Entry 8F8Y (X-ray diffraction, 3.06 A resolution); this record covers chains A and E.

# Chain A
Protein: Lysine-specific demethylase PHF2
From: Homo sapiens
Notes: EC 1.14.11.-
Reference sequence: O75151 (PHF2_HUMAN); residue numbers follow UniProt; this construct covers 1-451
Sequence (455 residues; each row starts with the number of its first residue; numbers below 1 keep their minus sign (Gly-3 is residue -3)):
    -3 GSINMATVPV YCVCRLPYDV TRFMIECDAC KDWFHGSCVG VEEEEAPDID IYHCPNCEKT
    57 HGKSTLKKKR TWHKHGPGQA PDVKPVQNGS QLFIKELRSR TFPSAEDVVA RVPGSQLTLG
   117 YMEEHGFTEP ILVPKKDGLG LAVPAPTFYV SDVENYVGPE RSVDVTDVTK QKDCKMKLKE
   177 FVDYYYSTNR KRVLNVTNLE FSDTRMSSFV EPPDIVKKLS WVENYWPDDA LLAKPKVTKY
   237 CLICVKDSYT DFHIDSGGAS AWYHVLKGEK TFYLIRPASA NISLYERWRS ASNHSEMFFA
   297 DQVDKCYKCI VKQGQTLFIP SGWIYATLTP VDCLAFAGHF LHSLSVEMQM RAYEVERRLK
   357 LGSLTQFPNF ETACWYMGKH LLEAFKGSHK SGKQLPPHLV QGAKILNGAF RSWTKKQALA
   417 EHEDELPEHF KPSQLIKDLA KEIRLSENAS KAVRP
Disordered / not traced: -3 to -1, 66-85, 445-451
Sequence notes: expression tag (-3 to 0)
Ion coordination: Zn2+ site 1: Cys8, Cys10, His31, Cys34; Zn2+ site 2: Cys23, Cys26, Cys50, Cys53
Curated features (UniProtKB/Swiss-Prot):
  - zinc finger: Pro5 to Thr56 (PHD-type)
  - binding site (2-oxoglutarate): Thr193, Thr246, Tyr259, Lys266, Tyr321, Thr323
  - binding site (Fe cation): His249, Asp251, Tyr321
  - mutagenesis: Tyr7 (Y7A: Abolishes binding to H3K4me2 and H3K4me3), Trp29 (W29A: Abolishes binding to H3K4me2 and H3K4me3), His249 (H249A: Abolishes demethylase activity), Tyr321 (Y321H: Does not alter iron-binding nor activates histone demethylase activity)
From the paper describing this entry:
  - specificity-determining residues: Asp179 (by similarity / conservation)

# Chain E
Protein: Serine/threonine-protein kinase VRK1 N-terminus peptide
Notes: EC 2.7.11.1
Reference sequence: Q99986 (VRK1_HUMAN); residues 1-12 here correspond to UniProt positions 2-13 (UniProt number = residue number + 1)
Sequence (12 residues; numbered 1 to 12; the number before each row is that of its first residue):
     1 PRVKAAQAGR QS
Disordered / not traced: 8-12
Modified residues: Lys4 (N-trimethyllysine; M3L)
From the paper describing this entry:
  - conformationally variable residues (side-chain flip): Arg2
  - post-translational modification sites: Lys4

# How chain A and chain E interact
Contacting residue pairs (33; chain A residue first):
  Tyr14(A) - Lys4(E)
  Tyr14(A) - Ala5(E)
  Val16(A) - Ala5(E)
  Val16(A) - Ala6(E)
  Val16(A) - Gln7(E)  hydrogen bond (backbone-backbone)
  Thr17(A) - Ala6(E)
  Thr17(A) - Gln7(E)
  Phe19(A) - Val3(E)  hydrophobic
  Phe19(A) - Lys4(E)
  Met20(A) - Val3(E)
  Met20(A) - Lys4(E)  hydrogen bond (backbone-backbone)
  Ile21(A) - Pro1(E)  hydrophobic
  Ile21(A) - Arg2(E)
  Glu22(A) - Arg2(E)  hydrogen bond (backbone-backbone)
  Trp29(A) - Arg2(E)
  Trp29(A) - Val3(E)
  Trp29(A) - Lys4(E)
  Glu39(A) - Ala5(E)
  Ala42(A) - Pro1(E)
  Ile45(A) - Pro1(E)
  Asp46(A) - Pro1(E)
  Lys64(A) - Pro1(E)
  Tyr145(A) - Lys4(E)
  Ser147(A) - Lys4(E)
  Glu150(A) - Arg2(E)  salt bridge
  Lys175(A) - Arg2(E)
  Val178(A) - Arg2(E)
  Asp179(A) - Arg2(E)  salt bridge
  Tyr182(A) - Arg2(E)
  Tyr182(A) - Val3(E)  hydrogen bond (backbone-backbone)
  Tyr182(A) - Lys4(E)
  Ser183(A) - Val3(E)
  Thr184(A) - Val3(E)
Interface residues without a listed pair, chain A (25 interface residues in all): Tyr7, Arg18, Tyr48
The authors on this interface:
  - specific contacts: Tyr7(A)-Lys4(E) (cation-pi contact), Tyr14(A)-Lys4(E) (cation-pi contact), Phe19(A)-Val3(E) (hydrophobic contact), Met20(A)-Lys4(E), Ile21(A)-Val3(E) (hydrophobic contact), Glu22(A)-Arg2(E), Trp29(A)-Lys4(E) (cation-pi contact), Tyr145(A)-Lys4(E) (cation-pi contact), Glu150(A)-Arg2(E), Asp179(A)-Arg2(E), Tyr182(A)-Val3(E) (backbone contact), Tyr182(A)-Lys4(E) (cation-pi contact), Ser183(A)-Val3(E) (hydrophobic contact), Thr184(A)-Val3(E) (hydrophobic contact)
  - interface residues, chain A: Phe19(A)
  - interface residues, chain E: Arg2(E), Lys4(E)

# Summary
25 residues of chain A face 7 of chain E across their interface; the contacts include 4 hydrogen bonds and 2
salt bridges. Polar contacts include Glu150(A)-Arg2(E), Asp179(A)-Arg2(E) and Val16(A)-Gln7(E). The paper
describes cation-pi contacts between Tyr7(A) and Lys4(E), Tyr14(A) and Lys4(E) and Trp29(A) and Lys4(E) among
others; hydrophobic contacts between Phe19(A) and Val3(E), Ile21(A) and Val3(E) and Ser183(A) and Val3(E)
among others; contacts between Met20(A) and Lys4(E), Glu22(A) and Arg2(E) and Glu150(A) and Arg2(E) among
others. The paper reports interface residues Phe19(A) and Arg2(E) among others; the specificity determinant
Asp179(A).
Chain A is Lysine-specific demethylase PHF2 (Homo sapiens) and chain E is Serine/threonine-protein kinase VRK1
N-terminus peptide; the structure, PHF2 (PHD+JMJ) in Complex with VRK1 N-Terminal Peptide, was determined by
X-ray diffraction together with 8F8Z from the same study.
